PDB entry 7R9N | X-ray diffraction, 1.50 A resolution | chains A and B

Chain A (and B):
Name: Hematopoietic progenitor kinase
Source organism: Homo sapiens
Notes: EC 2.7.11.1; chain B of this document is another copy of the same molecule, construct and numbering; everything in this record applies to it too
UniProtKB: Q92918 (M4K1_HUMAN); residue numbers follow UniProt; this construct covers 2-293
Sequence (297 residues; each row starts with the number of its first residue; numbering starts at 0):
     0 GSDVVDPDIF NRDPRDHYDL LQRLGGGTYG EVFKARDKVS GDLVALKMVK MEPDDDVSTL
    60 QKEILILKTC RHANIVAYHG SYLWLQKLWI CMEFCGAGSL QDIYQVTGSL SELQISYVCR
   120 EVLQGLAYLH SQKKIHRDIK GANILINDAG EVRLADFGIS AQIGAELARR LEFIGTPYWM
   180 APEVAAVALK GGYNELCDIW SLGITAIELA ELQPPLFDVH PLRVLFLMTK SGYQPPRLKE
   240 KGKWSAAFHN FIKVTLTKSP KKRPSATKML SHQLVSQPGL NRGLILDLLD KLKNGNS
Not modelled in the structure: 0-2, 294-296 (chain B: 0-3, 50-53, 294-296)
Differences from the reference sequence: expression tag (0-1, 294-296); conflict Glu-165 (Thr in Q92918), Glu-171 (Ser in Q92918)
Curated features (UniProtKB/Swiss-Prot):
  - active site: Asp-137 (Proton acceptor)
  - binding site (ATP): Leu-23 to Val-31, Lys-46
  - modified residue: Thr-175 (Phosphothreonine)
Ligand contacts: F97 (N-{2-(3,3-difluoropyrrolidin-1-yl)-6-[(3R)-pyrrolidin-3-yl]pyrimidin-4-yl}-1-(propan-2-yl)-1H-pyrazolo[4,3-c]pyridin-6-amine): Leu-23, Gly-24, Gly-25, Tyr-28, Val-31, Ala-44, Lys-46, Val-75, Met-91, Glu-92, Phe-93, Cys-94, Gly-95, Ala-96, Gly-97, Asp-101, Leu-144, Ala-154, Asp-155
What the authors report for this chain:
  - contacts within the chain: Gly-24/Val-31
  - conformationally variable residues (loop rearrangement): Tyr-28

Interface between chain A and chain B:
Residue-residue contacts (92):
  Arg-136(A) with Met-179(B); Val-183(B)
  Ile-138(A) with Trp-178(B)
  Lys-139(A) with Thr-175(B); Trp-178(B)
  Glu-165(A) with Arg-169(B), salt bridge
  Arg-169(A) with Arg-169(B)
  Leu-170(A) with Leu-221(B), hydrophobic
  Ile-173(A) with Leu-224(B), hydrophobic
  Thr-175(A) with Lys-139(B)
  Pro-176(A) with Pro-220(B); Leu-224(B), hydrophobic
  Tyr-177(A) with Ile-203(B); Pro-213(B), hydrophobic; Pro-214(B); Leu-215(B); Phe-216(B), hydrogen bond (side chain-backbone); Val-218(B), hydrogen bond (side chain-backbone); Pro-220(B); Val-223(B), hydrophobic
  Trp-178(A) with Ile-138(B); Lys-139(B); Trp-199(B); Ser-200(B), hydrogen bond (backbone-side chain); Ile-203(B); Thr-204(B); Glu-207(B), hydrogen bond; Pro-213(B), hydrophobic
  Met-179(A) with Arg-136(B); Trp-199(B), hydrogen bond (backbone-side chain); Met-227(B)
  Ala-180(A) with Cys-196(B), hydrophobic; Trp-199(B)
  Pro-181(A) with Trp-199(B); Met-227(B)
  Glu-182(A) with Tyr-192(B); Cys-196(B); Pro-259(B); Arg-262(B), salt bridge
  Val-183(A) with Arg-136(B); Tyr-192(B), hydrophobic; Cys-196(B), hydrophobic
  Ala-184(A) with Leu-224(B), hydrophobic; Met-227(B), hydrophobic; Thr-228(B)
  Ala-185(A) with Thr-228(B)
  Val-186(A) with Gly-190(B); Gly-191(B)
  Leu-188(A) with Leu-224(B); Thr-228(B)
  Lys-189(A) with Thr-228(B), hydrogen bond (side chain-backbone)
  Gly-190(A) with Val-186(B)
  Gly-191(A) with Val-186(B)
  Tyr-192(A) with Glu-182(B); Val-183(B), hydrophobic
  Cys-196(A) with Glu-182(B); Val-183(B), hydrophobic
  Trp-199(A) with Trp-178(B); Met-179(B), hydrogen bond (side chain-backbone); Ala-180(B); Pro-181(B)
  Ser-200(A) with Trp-178(B), hydrogen bond (side chain-backbone)
  Ile-203(A) with Tyr-177(B); Trp-178(B)
  Thr-204(A) with Trp-178(B)
  Glu-207(A) with Trp-178(B), hydrogen bond
  Pro-213(A) with Tyr-177(B), hydrophobic; Trp-178(B), hydrophobic
  Pro-214(A) with Tyr-177(B)
  Leu-215(A) with Tyr-177(B)
  Phe-216(A) with Tyr-177(B), hydrogen bond (backbone-side chain)
  Val-218(A) with Tyr-177(B), hydrogen bond (backbone-side chain)
  Pro-220(A) with Pro-176(B); Tyr-177(B)
  Val-223(A) with Tyr-177(B), hydrophobic
  Leu-224(A) with Ile-173(B), hydrophobic; Pro-176(B), hydrophobic; Ala-184(B), hydrophobic; Leu-188(B)
  Phe-225(A) with Leu-188(B)
  Met-227(A) with Pro-176(B); Met-179(B); Pro-181(B); Ala-184(B), hydrophobic
  Thr-228(A) with Ala-185(B); Leu-188(B); Lys-189(B)
  Lys-257(A) with Pro-181(B)
  Pro-259(A) with Glu-182(B)
  Lys-260(A) with Lys-260(B)
  Arg-262(A) with Ala-180(B); Glu-182(B), salt bridge
Other interface residues (no listed pair), chain A (49 interface residues in all): Leu-195, His-219, Leu-221, Tyr-232
Other interface residues (no listed pair), chain B (48 interface residues in all): Gly-140, Leu-170, Leu-195, His-219, Tyr-232, Lys-257

Summary:
49 residues of chain A and 48 residues of chain B are in contact; the contacts include 11 hydrogen bonds and 3
salt bridges. Among the polar pairs are Glu-165(A)/Arg-169(B), Glu-182(A)/Arg-262(B) and
Tyr-177(A)/Phe-216(B). Bound to chain A: compound F97. From the paper: conformational variability at
Tyr-28(A); contacts within the chain involving Gly-24(A) and Val-31(A).
Both chains are Hematopoietic progenitor kinase (Homo sapiens). Entry 7R9N (Crystal structure of HPK1 in
complex with GNE1858) was determined by X-ray diffraction together with 7R9L, 7R9P and 7R9T from the same
study.
